Entry 5WDF (X-ray diffraction, 3.10 A resolution); this record covers chains H and A of the 6 polymer chains in the assembly.

# Chain H (and A)
Protein: 10E8v4-5R+100cF Fab heavy chain
Source organism: Homo sapiens
Notes: antibody fragment or engineered binder; chain A of this document is another copy of the same molecule, construct and numbering; everything in this record applies to it too
Amino-acid sequence (232 residues; row label = number of the first residue in the row; a row labelled like 52A-52C holds insertion residues (52A, then the next letters in order)):
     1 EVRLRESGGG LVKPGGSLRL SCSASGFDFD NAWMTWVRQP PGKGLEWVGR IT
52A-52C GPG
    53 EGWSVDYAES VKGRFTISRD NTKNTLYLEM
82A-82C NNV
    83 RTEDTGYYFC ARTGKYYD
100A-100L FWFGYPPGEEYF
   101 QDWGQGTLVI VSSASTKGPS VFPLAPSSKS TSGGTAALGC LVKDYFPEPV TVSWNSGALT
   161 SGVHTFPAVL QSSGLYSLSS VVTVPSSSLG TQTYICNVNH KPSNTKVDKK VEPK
Unresolved in the structure: 127-138, 157-160, 189-194, 214 (chain A: 125-140, 157-159, 181-185, 193-194, 211-214)
Cystine bridges: Cys-22/Cys-92, Cys-140/Cys-196

# Chain H / chain A interface
Residue-residue contacts (18; chain H residue first):
  Arg-3(H) with Tyr-89(A); Gln-105(A), hydrogen bond (side chain-backbone); Gly-106(A), hydrogen bond (side chain-backbone)
  Leu-4(H) with Gln-105(A)
  Arg-5(H) with Glu-6(A), hydrogen bond (side chain-backbone); Ser-7(A)
  Asp-28(H) with Thr-151(A)
  Phe-29(H) with Lys-201(A)
  Asp-30(H) with Lys-201(A), salt bridge
  Asn-76(H) with Lys-201(A), hydrogen bond
  Tyr-89(H) with Arg-3(A)
  Gln-105(H) with Arg-3(A), hydrogen bond (backbone-side chain); Gln-105(A), hydrogen bond
  Gly-106(H) with Arg-3(A); Arg-5(A), hydrogen bond (backbone-side chain)
  Thr-107(H) with Arg-5(A)
  Thr-151(H) with Asp-28(A)
  Lys-201(H) with Asp-30(A), salt bridge
Other interface residues (no listed pair), chain H (17 interface residues in all): Glu-6, Ser-7, Asn-73, Leu-108
Other interface residues (no listed pair), chain A (13 interface residues in all): Thr-107, Asn-199

# Summary
17 residues of chain H and 13 residues of chain A are in contact, with 7 hydrogen bonds and 2 salt bridges.
Polar contacts include Asp-30(H)/Lys-201(A), Arg-3(H)/Gln-105(A) and Arg-3(H)/Gly-106(A).
Chain H and chain A are both 10E8v4-5R+100cF Fab heavy chain (Homo sapiens); the structure, Crystal structure
of 10E8v4-5R+100cF Fab in complex with HIV-1 gp41 peptide, was determined by X-ray diffraction.
